Entry 7MUE (electron microscopy, 2.80 A resolution); this record covers chains AF and BH of the 72 polymer chains in the assembly.

== Chain AF ==
Protein: DotF
Source organism: Legionella pneumophila
UniProt: O54615 (O54615_LEGPN); numbering as in UniProt (aligned over 1-269)
Sequence (269 residues; each row starts with the number of its first residue):
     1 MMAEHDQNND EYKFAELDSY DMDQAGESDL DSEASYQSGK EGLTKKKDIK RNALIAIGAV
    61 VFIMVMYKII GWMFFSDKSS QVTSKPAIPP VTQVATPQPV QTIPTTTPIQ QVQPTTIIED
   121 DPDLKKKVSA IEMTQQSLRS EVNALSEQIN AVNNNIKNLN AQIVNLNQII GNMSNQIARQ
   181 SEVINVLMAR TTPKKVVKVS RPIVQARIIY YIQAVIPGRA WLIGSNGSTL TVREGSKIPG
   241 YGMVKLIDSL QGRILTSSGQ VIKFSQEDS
Disordered / not traced: 1-206

== Chain BH ==
Protein: Type IV secretion protein IcmK
Source organism: Legionella pneumophila
UniProt: A0A2S6FBG9 (A0A2S6FBG9_LEGPN); numbering as in UniProt (aligned over 1-361)
Sequence (361 residues; each row starts with the number of its first residue):
     1 MMKKYDQLCK YCLVIGLTFS MSCSIYAADQ SDDAQQALQQ LRMLQQKLSQ NPSPDAQSGA
    61 GDGGDNAASD STQQPNQSGQ ANAPAANQTA TAGGDGQIIS QDDAEVIDKK AFKDMTRNLY
   121 PLNPEQVVKL KQIYETSEYA KAATPGTPPK PTATSQFVNL SPGSTPPVIR LSQGFVSSLV
   181 FLDSTGAPWP IAAYDLGDPS SFNIQWDKTS NTLMIQATKL YNYGNLAVRL RGLNTPVMLT
   241 LIPGQKAVDY RVDLRVQGYG PNAKSMPTEE GIPPSANDLL LHVLEGVPPP GSRRLVVSGG
   301 DARAWLSNEK MYVRTNLTIL SPGWLASMTS ADGTHAYEMQ KSPVLLVSWH GKVMQLKVEG
   361 L
Disordered / not traced: 1-103, 264-361

== Chain AF / chain BH interface ==
Residue-residue contacts (9):
  Ile-216(AF) / Pro-148(BH)  hydrophobic
  Pro-217(AF) / Tyr-139(BH)
  Pro-217(AF) / Pro-148(BH)
  Gly-218(AF) / Pro-148(BH)
  Arg-219(AF) / Thr-147(BH)
  Arg-219(AF) / Pro-148(BH)
  Arg-219(AF) / Lys-150(BH)
  Ser-249(AF) / Tyr-139(BH)  hydrogen bond
  Leu-250(AF) / Tyr-139(BH)  hydrophobic
Also at the interface, not in a pair above, chain AF (8 interface residues in all): Thr-231, Arg-233
Also at the interface, not in a pair above, chain BH (6 interface residues in all): Ala-143, Pro-149

== Summary ==
8 residues of chain AF face 6 of chain BH across their interface; the contacts include 1 hydrogen bond. The
hydrogen-bonded pair is Ser-249(AF)/Tyr-139(BH).
Here chain AF is DotF and chain BH is Type IV secretion protein IcmK, both from Legionella pneumophila. Entry
7MUE (Legionella pneumophila Dot/Icm T4SS PR) was determined by electron microscopy, deposited together with
7MUC, 7MUD, 7MUQ, 7MUS, 7MUV, 7MUW and 7MUY.
